8TOF - chains T and b of the 18 polymer chains in the assembly; structure by electron microscopy, 2.80 A resolution.

== Chain T ==
Molecule: 215-nt DNA strand
Sequence (215 nucleotides; numbered -102 to 112; the number before each row is that of its first residue; numbers below 1 keep their minus sign (DT-102 is residue -102)):
  -102 TACGTATAATGCCGTAAGATCACGCGCGATATCAGAATCCCGGTGCCGAG
   -52 GCCGCTCAATTGGTCGTAGACAGCTCTAGCACCGCTTAAACGCACGTACG
    -2 CGCTGTCCCCCGCGTTTTAACCGCCAAGGGGATTACTCCCTAGTCTCCTG
    48 GCACGAGACAGAAAAAAACAACGAAAACGGCCACCACCCAGACACACCAA
    98 ACACAAGACAGTGAT
Disordered / not traced: -102 to -87, 90-112

== Chain b ==
Name: Histone H4
Organism: Xenopus laevis
Reference sequence: A0A8J1LTD2 (A0A8J1LTD2_XENLA); residues 0-102 here correspond to UniProt positions 14-116 (UniProt number = residue number + 14)
Chain sequence (103 residues; row label = number of the first residue in the row; numbering starts at 0):
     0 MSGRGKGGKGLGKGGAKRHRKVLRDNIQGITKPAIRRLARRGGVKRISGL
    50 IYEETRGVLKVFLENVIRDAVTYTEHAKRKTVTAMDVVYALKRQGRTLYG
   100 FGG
Disordered / not traced: 0-21

== Interface between chain T and chain b ==
Pairs across the interface (12; chain T residue first):
  DC7(T) with Arg45(b), hydrogen bond to the sugar; Ile46(b), sugar contact; Ser47(b), hydrogen bond to the phosphate; Gly48(b), hydrogen bond to the phosphate
  DC8(T) with Arg35(b), salt bridge to the phosphate; Arg45(b), phosphate contact; Ile46(b), hydrogen bond to the phosphate
  DG27(T) with Lys79(b), salt bridge to the phosphate; Thr80(b), phosphate contact
  DG28(T) with Arg78(b), phosphate contact; Lys79(b), hydrogen bond to the phosphate; Thr80(b), hydrogen bond to the phosphate
Other interface residues (no listed pair), chain T (7 interface residues in all): DC6, DG9, DA29
Other interface residues (no listed pair), chain b (12 interface residues in all): Arg39, Lys44, Tyr51, Lys77

== Overview ==
7 residues of chain T face 12 of chain b across their interface; the contacts include 6 hydrogen bonds and 2
salt bridges. Polar pairs include DC7(T)-Arg45(b), DC7(T)-Ser47(b) and DC7(T)-Gly48(b).
Here chain T is a 215-nt DNA strand and chain b is Histone H4 (Xenopus laevis). Entry 8TOF (Rpd3S bound to an
H3K36Cme3 modified nucleosome) was determined by electron microscopy.
